PDB entry 4BRU | X-ray diffraction, 3.25 A resolution | chains A and B

== Chain A ==
Molecule: ATP-dependent RNA helicase DHH1
Source organism: Saccharomyces cerevisiae
Notes: EC 3.6.4.13
Reference sequence: P39517 (DHH1_YEAST); numbering as in UniProt (aligned over 46-422)
Amino-acid sequence (377 residues; row label = number of the first residue in the row):
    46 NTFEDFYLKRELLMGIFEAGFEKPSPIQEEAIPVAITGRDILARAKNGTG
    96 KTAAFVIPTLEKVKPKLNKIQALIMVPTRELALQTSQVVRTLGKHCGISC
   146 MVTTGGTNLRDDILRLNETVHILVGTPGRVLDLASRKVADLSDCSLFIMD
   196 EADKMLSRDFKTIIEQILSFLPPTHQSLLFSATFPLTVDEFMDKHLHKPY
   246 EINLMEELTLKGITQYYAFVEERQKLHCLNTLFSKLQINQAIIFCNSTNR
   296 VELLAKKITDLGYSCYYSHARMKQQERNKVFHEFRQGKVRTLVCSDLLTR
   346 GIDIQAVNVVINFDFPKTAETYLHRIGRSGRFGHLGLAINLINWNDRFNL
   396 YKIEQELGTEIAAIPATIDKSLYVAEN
Unresolved in the structure: 421-422
Differences from the reference sequence: engineered mutation Asp234 (Lys in P39517), Asp238 (Val in P39517)
UniProt features mapped onto this chain:
  - motif: Asn46 to Glu74 (Q motif), Asp195 to Asp198 (DEAD box)
  - binding site (ATP): Ala90 to Thr97
  - mutagenesis: Arg89 (R89A: Leads to mRNA turnover defect and no growth at 37 degrees Celsius; when associated with A-91. Impairs RNA binding in vitro), Lys91 (K91A: Leads to mRNA turnover defect and no growth at 37 degrees Celsius; when associated with A-89. Impairs RNA binding in vitro), Asp195 (D195A: Leads to mRNA turnover defect and no growth at 37 degrees Celsius), Glu196 (E196A: Leads to mRNA turnover defect and no growth at 37 degrees Celsius), Arg345 (R345A: Leads to mRNA turnover defect and no growth at 37 degrees Celsius. Impairs RNA binding in vitro), Gly346 (G346A: Leads to mRNA turnover defect and no growth at 37 degrees Celsius. Impairs RNA binding in vitro), His369 (H369A: Leads to mRNA turnover defect and no growth at 37 degrees Celsius), Arg370 (R370A: Leads to mRNA turnover defect and no growth at 37 degrees Celsius. Impairs RNA binding in vitro)
Reported in the primary citation:
  - mutagenesis - F393A/Y396A/E399A/Q400A: abolished binding to Enhancer of mRNA-decapping protein 3 (chain B)

== Chain B ==
Molecule: Enhancer of mRNA-decapping protein 3
Source organism: Saccharomyces cerevisiae
Reference sequence: P39998 (EDC3_YEAST); residue numbers follow UniProt; this construct covers 77-116
Amino-acid sequence (43 residues; each row starts with the number of its first residue):
    74 RSMQQNDYNQNRGEHIDWQDDDVSKIKQQEDFDFQRNLGMFNK
Unresolved in the structure: 74-87
Differences from the reference sequence: expression tag (74-76)

== Interface between chain A and chain B ==
Pairs across the interface (31):
  Phe264(A) - Asn110(B)
  Phe264(A) - Leu111(B)
  Phe264(A) - Met113(B)
  Phe264(A) - Phe114(B)  hydrophobic
  Glu266(A) - Asn110(B)
  Glu266(A) - Met113(B)
  Glu267(A) - Trp91(B)
  Gln269(A) - Phe105(B)
  Gln269(A) - Asn110(B)  hydrogen bond
  Leu271(A) - Asp95(B)
  His272(A) - Gln102(B)
  His272(A) - Glu103(B)  hydrogen bond (side chain-backbone)
  His272(A) - Asp104(B)
  His272(A) - Phe105(B)  hydrogen bond (side chain-backbone)
  Cys273(A) - Phe105(B)  hydrophobic
  Cys273(A) - Phe107(B)  hydrophobic
  Thr276(A) - Asp104(B)
  Thr276(A) - Phe105(B)  hydrogen bond (side chain-backbone)
  Leu277(A) - Phe107(B)  hydrophobic
  Asn294(A) - Ile89(B)
  Arg295(A) - Trp91(B)
  Leu298(A) - Trp91(B)
  Leu299(A) - Trp91(B)  hydrophobic
  Lys302(A) - Trp91(B)
  Asp305(A) - Ser97(B)
  Leu306(A) - Lys100(B)
  Phe358(A) - Trp91(B)
  Trp389(A) - Lys116(B)
  Arg392(A) - Phe114(B)  hydrogen bond (side chain-backbone)
  Ile409(A) - Gln108(B)
  Ile409(A) - Leu111(B)
Interface residues without a listed pair, chain A (28 interface residues in all): Tyr262, Ala263, Val265, Arg268, Asn275, Ala408, Pro410, Ala411
Interface residues without a listed pair, chain B (18 interface residues in all): Gln92, Asp94
Interface features reported in the paper:
  - hot spots on chain A (mutagenesis) - R295D: abolished binding to Enhancer of mRNA-decapping protein 3 (chain B)
  - interface residues, chain B: His88(B), Trp91(B)

== In short ==
The interface between chain A and chain B involves 28 residues on one side and 18 on the other, with 5
hydrogen bonds. Among the polar pairs are Gln269(A)-Asn110(B), His272(A)-Glu103(B) and His272(A)-Phe105(B).
The paper reports that F393A/Y396A/E399A/Q400A and R295D of chain A abolish binding to Enhancer of
mRNA-decapping protein 3 (chain B); interface residues His88(B) and Trp91(B).
Chain A is ATP-dependent RNA helicase DHH1 and chain B is Enhancer of mRNA-decapping protein 3, both from
Saccharomyces cerevisiae; the structure, Crystal structure of the yeast Dhh1-Edc3 complex, was determined by
X-ray diffraction (same publication as 4BRW).
